7AU5 - chains C and D of the 6 polymer chains in the assembly; structure by X-ray diffraction, 2.20 A resolution.

[Chain C]
Protein: Tubulin alpha-1B chain
Source organism: Bos taurus
UniProtKB: P81947 (TBA1B_BOVIN); residues 1-451 here = UniProt positions 1-451
Amino-acid sequence (451 residues; numbered 1 to 451; the number before each row is that of its first residue):
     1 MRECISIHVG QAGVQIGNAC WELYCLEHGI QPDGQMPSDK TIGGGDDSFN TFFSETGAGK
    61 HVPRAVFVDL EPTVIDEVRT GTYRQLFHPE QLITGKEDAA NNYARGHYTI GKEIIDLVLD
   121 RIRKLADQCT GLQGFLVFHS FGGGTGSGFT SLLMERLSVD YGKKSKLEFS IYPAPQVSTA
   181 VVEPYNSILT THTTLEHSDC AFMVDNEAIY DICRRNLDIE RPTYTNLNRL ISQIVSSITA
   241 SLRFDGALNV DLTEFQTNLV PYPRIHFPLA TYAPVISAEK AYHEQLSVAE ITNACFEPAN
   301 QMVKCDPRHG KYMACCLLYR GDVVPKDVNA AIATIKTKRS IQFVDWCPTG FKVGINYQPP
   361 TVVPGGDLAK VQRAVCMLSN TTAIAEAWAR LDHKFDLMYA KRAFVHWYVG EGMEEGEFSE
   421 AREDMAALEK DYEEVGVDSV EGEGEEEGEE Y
Unresolved in the structure: 441-451
Bound ions: Ca2+: D39, T41, G44, E55
Residues lining bound ligands: GTP (guanosine-5'-triphosphate): G10, Q11, A12, Q15, I16, D69, D98, A99, A100, N101, S140, G142, G143, G144, T145, G146, I171, P173, V177, S178, T179, E183, N206, Y224, L227, N228, I231
From the paper describing this entry:
  - binding site for the ligand RYK: V181

[Chain D]
Protein: Tubulin beta-2B chain
Source organism: Bos taurus
UniProtKB: Q6B856 (TBB2B_BOVIN); the author numbering skips numbers that UniProt does not, so the offset changes along the chain: 1-42 = UniProt 1-42; 45-360 = UniProt 43-358; 369-455 = UniProt 359-445
Amino-acid sequence (445 residues; row label = number of the first residue in the row; note: 10 numbers in that range are skipped by the numbering (no residue carries them; nothing is unmodelled there)):
     1 MREIVHIQAG QCGNQIGAKF WEVISDEHGI DPTGSYHGDS DL
    45 QLERINVYYN EATGNKYVPR AILVDLEPGT MDSVRSGPFG QIFRPDNFVF GQSGAGNNWA
   105 KGHYTEGAEL VDSVLDVVRK ESESCDCLQG FQLTHSLGGG TGSGMGTLLI SKIREEYPDR
   165 IMNTFSVMPS PKVSDTVVEP YNATLSVHQL VENTDETYCI DNEALYDICF RTLKLTTPTY
   225 GDLNHLVSAT MSGVTTCLRF PGQLNADLRK LAVNMVPFPR LHFFMPGFAP LTSRGSQQYR
   285 ALTVPELTQQ MFDSKNMMAA CDPRHGRYLT VAAIFRGRMS MKEVDEQMLN VQNKNSSYFV
   345 EWIPNNVKTA VCDIPP
   369 RGLKMSATFI GNSTAIQELF KRISEQFTAM FRRKAFLHWY TGEGMDEMEF TEAESNMNDL
   429 VSEYQQYQDA TADEQGEFEE EEGEDEA
Unresolved in the structure: 281-285, 442-455
Bound ions: Mg2+: Q11 (together with GDP)
Residues lining bound ligands: GDP (guanosine-5'-diphosphate): G10, Q11, C12, Q15, I16, N101, S140, G142, G143, G144, T145, G146, V171, P173, V177, S178, E183, N206, L209, Y224, L227, N228
Curated features (UniProtKB/Swiss-Prot):
  - motif: M1 to I4 (MREI motif)
  - binding site (GTP): Q11, E71, S140, G144, T145, G146, N206, N228
  - binding site (Mg(2+)): E71
  - modified residue: S40 (Phosphoserine), T57 (Phosphothreonine), K60 (N6-acetyllysine), S174 (Phosphoserine), T287 (Phosphothreonine), T292 (Phosphothreonine), R320 (Omega-N-methylarginine), E448 (5-glutamyl polyglutamate)
  - cross-link (Glycyl lysine isopeptide (Lys-Gly)): K60 (interchain with G-Cter in ubiquitin), K326 (interchain with G-Cter in ubiquitin)
From the paper describing this entry:
  - binding site for the ligand RYK: Y202, V238, L242, A250, L255, M259

[Chain C / chain D interface]
Residue-residue contacts - 53 pairs, chain C then chain D:
  Q11(C) with Q247(D), hydrogen bond
  K96(C) with R2(D); D130(D), salt bridge
  E97(C) with R2(D), salt bridge; C131(D); R164(D), salt bridge; R253(D), salt bridge
  D98(C) with K254(D), salt bridge
  A100(C) with R253(D); K254(D); V257(D)
  N101(C) with K254(D)
  R105(C) with R253(D)
  P175(C) with N349(D)
  S178(C) with K352(D), hydrogen bond
  T179(C) with Q247(D); N258(D), hydrogen bond (backbone-side chain)
  A180(C) with N258(D)
  V181(C) with N258(D), hydrogen bond (backbone-side chain); I347(D), hydrophobic; N349(D); K352(D)
  Y210(C) with D329(D)
  E220(C) with K326(D)
  R221(C) with M325(D), hydrogen bond; D329(D), salt bridge
  Y224(C) with Q247(D), hydrogen bond
  K394(C) with N349(D), hydrogen bond
  L397(C) with E345(D); W346(D); P348(D), hydrophobic; A440(D), hydrophobic
  M398(C) with W346(D), hydrogen bond (backbone-backbone); P348(D)
  K401(C) with F262(D); W346(D); A438(D); T439(D), hydrogen bond (side chain-backbone)
  R402(C) with F262(D)
  A403(C) with P261(D); F262(D), hydrophobic
  F404(C) with V257(D); N258(D); V260(D); P261(D), hydrogen bond (backbone-backbone); T314(D)
  H406(C) with V260(D), hydrogen bond (side chain-backbone); P261(D), hydrogen bond (side chain-backbone); F262(D); P263(D)
  W407(C) with A256(D), hydrophobic; V257(D); V260(D), hydrogen bond (side chain-backbone)
Other interface residues (no listed pair), chain C (26 interface residues in all): V182
Other interface residues (no listed pair), chain D (30 interface residues in all): L248, D251, N350

[Overview]
26 residues of chain C face 30 of chain D across their interface, with 13 hydrogen bonds and 6 salt bridges.
Among the polar pairs are K96(C)-D130(D), E97(C)-R2(D) and E97(C)-R164(D). Ligands of chain C: GTP. Bound to
chain D: GDP. The paper reports a binding site for the ligand RYK at V181(C) and Y202(D) among others.
Here chain C is Tubulin alpha-1B chain and chain D is Tubulin beta-2B chain, both from Bos taurus. Entry 7AU5
(Tubulin-noscapine-analogue-14e complex) was determined by X-ray diffraction.
